4L4T - chains A and B of the 4 polymer chains in the assembly; structure by X-ray diffraction, 2.00 A resolution.

== Chain A ==
Name: Major histocompatibility complex class I-related gene protein
Source organism: Homo sapiens
Notes: fragment: extracellular domain, residues 23-292
UniProt: Q95460 (HMR1_HUMAN); residues 1-270 here correspond to UniProt positions 23-292 (UniProt number = residue number + 22)
Amino-acid sequence (271 residues; each row starts with the number of its first residue; numbering starts at 0):
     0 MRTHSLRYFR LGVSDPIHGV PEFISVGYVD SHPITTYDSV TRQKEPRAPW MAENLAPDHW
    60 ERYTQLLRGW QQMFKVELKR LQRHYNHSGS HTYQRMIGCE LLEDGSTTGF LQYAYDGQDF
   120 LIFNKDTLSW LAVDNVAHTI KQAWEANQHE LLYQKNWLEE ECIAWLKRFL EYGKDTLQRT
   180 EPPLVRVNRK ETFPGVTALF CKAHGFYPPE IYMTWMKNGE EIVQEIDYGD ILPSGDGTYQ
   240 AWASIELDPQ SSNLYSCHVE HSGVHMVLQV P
Unresolved in the structure: 247-252, 270
Sequence notes: expression tag (0); engineered mutation Ser261 (Cys283 in Q95460)
Disulfide bonds: Cys98-Cys161, Cys200-Cys256
Covalently attached groups: 6-formylpterin (6FP) linked to Lys43
Small-molecule neighbours: 6-formylpterin (6FP; 2-amino-4-oxo-3,4-dihydropteridine-6-carbaldehyde): Tyr7, Arg9, Ser24, Thr34, Tyr62, Leu66, Trp69, Arg94, Ile96, Tyr152, Trp156
Curated features (UniProtKB/Swiss-Prot):
  - binding site (5-(2-oxoethylideneamino)-6-(D-ribitylamino)uracil): Arg9, Ser24, Lys43, Arg94, Tyr152, Gln153
  - binding site (5-(2-oxopropylideneamino)-6-(D-ribitylamino)uracil): Arg9, Ser24, Lys43, Arg94, Tyr152, Gln153
  - binding site (7-hydroxy-6-methyl-8-(1-D-ribityl)lumazine): Arg9, Ser24, Lys43, Arg94, Tyr152, Gln153
  - binding site (8-(9H-purin-6-yl)-2-oxa-8-azabicyclo[3.3.1]nona-3,6-diene-4,6-dicarbaldehyde): Arg9, Lys43, His58, Arg94
  - binding site (2-amino-4-oxopteridine-6-carbaldehyde): Lys43
  - binding site (pyridoxal): Lys43
  - glycosylation: Asn85 (N-linked (GlcNAc...) asparagine)
From the paper describing this entry:
  - conformationally variable residues (helix shift): Glu144 to Gln153
  - binding site for 6-formylpterin: Lys43

== Chain B ==
Name: Beta-2-microglobulin
Source organism: Homo sapiens
UniProt: P61769 (B2MG_HUMAN); residues 1-99 here correspond to UniProt positions 21-119 (UniProt number = residue number + 20)
Amino-acid sequence (99 residues; row label = number of the first residue in the row):
     1 IQRTPKIQVY SRHPAENGKS NFLNCYVSGF HPSDIEVDLL KNGERIEKVE HSDLSFSKDW
    61 SFYLLYYTEF TPTEKDEYAC RVNHVTLSQP KIVKWDRDM
Unresolved in the structure: 97-99
Disulfide bonds: Cys25-Cys80
Curated features (UniProtKB/Swiss-Prot):
  - modified residue: Gln2 (Pyrrolidone carboxylic acid)
  - glycosylation: Ile1 (N-linked (Glc) (glycation) isoleucine), Lys19 (N-linked (Glc) (glycation) lysine), Lys41 (N-linked (Glc) (glycation) lysine), Lys48 (N-linked (Glc) (glycation) lysine), Lys58 (N-linked (Glc) (glycation) lysine), Lys91 (N-linked (Glc) (glycation) lysine), Lys94 (N-linked (Glc) (glycation) lysine)

== How chain A and chain B interact ==
Contacting residue pairs (43; chain A residue first):
  Phe8(A) with Phe56(B), hydrophobic; Ser57(B)
  Leu10(A) with Ser33(B); Phe56(B), hydrophobic; Phe62(B), hydrophobic
  Val19(A) with Ser33(B)
  Ile23(A) with Phe56(B), hydrophobic
  Val25(A) with Phe56(B), hydrophobic
  Tyr27(A) with Ser55(B); Phe56(B), hydrogen bond (side chain-backbone)
  Arg46(A) with Asp53(B), salt bridge
  Thr91(A) with His31(B), hydrogen bond
  Gln93(A) with His31(B), hydrogen bond; Trp60(B), hydrogen bond (side chain-backbone); Phe62(B)
  Arg94(A) with Trp60(B)
  Met95(A) with Trp60(B), hydrophobic
  Gln111(A) with Trp60(B)
  Ala113(A) with Trp60(B), hydrophobic
  Asp115(A) with His31(B)
  Gly116(A) with Arg3(B), hydrogen bond (backbone-side chain); His31(B); Asp59(B); Trp60(B)
  Gln117(A) with Ile1(B); Arg3(B)
  Asp118(A) with Trp60(B), hydrogen bond
  His203(A) with Pro14(B)
  Asp229(A) with Lys6(B), salt bridge; Gln8(B), hydrogen bond
  Leu231(A) with Gln8(B); Tyr10(B); Tyr26(B), hydrophobic
  Pro232(A) with Tyr10(B), hydrogen bond (backbone-side chain); Tyr26(B), hydrophobic
  Ser233(A) with Arg12(B), hydrogen bond (backbone-side chain); Asn24(B), hydrogen bond (backbone-side chain)
  Gly234(A) with Arg12(B), hydrogen bond (backbone-side chain); Leu65(B)
  Asp235(A) with Arg12(B)
  Gln239(A) with Tyr10(B); Ser11(B); Arg12(B)
Also at the interface, not in a pair above, chain A (28 interface residues in all): Arg6, Val12, Tyr112
Also at the interface, not in a pair above, chain B (25 interface residues in all): His13, Pro32, Leu54, Lys58, Tyr63

== Summary ==
28 residues of chain A face 25 of chain B across their interface, with 11 hydrogen bonds and 2 salt bridges.
Polar pairs include Arg46(A)-Asp53(B), Asp229(A)-Lys6(B) and Tyr27(A)-Phe56(B). Covalently linked
6-formylpterin: at Lys43(A). From the paper: a binding site for 6-formylpterin at Lys43(A); conformational
variability at Glu144(A).
Here chain A is Major histocompatibility complex class I-related gene protein and chain B is
Beta-2-microglobulin, both from Homo sapiens. Entry 4L4T (Structure of human MAIT TCR in complex with human
MR1-6-FP) was determined by X-ray diffraction, deposited together with 4L4V.
